Entry 8WL2 (electron microscopy, 3.40 A resolution); this record covers chains 2 and 7 of the 213 polymer chains in the assembly.

# Chain 2 (and 7)
Name: Flagellar basal-body rod protein FlgG
Source organism: Salmonella enterica subsp. enterica serovar Typhimurium str. LT2
Notes: chain 7 of this document is another copy of the same molecule, construct and numbering; everything in this record applies to it too
Reference sequence: P0A1J3 (FLGG_SALTY); numbering as in UniProt (aligned over 1-260)
Amino-acid sequence (260 residues; row label = number of the first residue in the row):
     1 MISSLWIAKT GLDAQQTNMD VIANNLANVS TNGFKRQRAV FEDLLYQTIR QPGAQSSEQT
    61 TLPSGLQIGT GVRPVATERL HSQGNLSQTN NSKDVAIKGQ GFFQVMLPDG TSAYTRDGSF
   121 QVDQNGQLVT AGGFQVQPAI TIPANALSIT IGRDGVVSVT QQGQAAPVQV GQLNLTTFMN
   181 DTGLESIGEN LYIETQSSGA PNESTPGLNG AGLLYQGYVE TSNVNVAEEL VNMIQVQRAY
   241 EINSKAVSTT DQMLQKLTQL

# Interface between chain 2 and chain 7
Contacting residue pairs (100):
  Gln16(2) - Ile2(7)
  Gln16(2) - Ser3(7)  hydrogen bond
  Gln16(2) - Met253(7)
  Thr17(2) - Ile68(7)
  Met19(2) - Ser4(7)
  Met19(2) - Ala246(7)
  Met19(2) - Thr250(7)
  Met19(2) - Met253(7)  hydrophobic
  Asp20(2) - Ser3(7)  hydrogen bond
  Asp20(2) - Ser4(7)  hydrogen bond (side chain-backbone)
  Asp20(2) - Ile7(7)
  Ala23(2) - Ser4(7)
  Ala23(2) - Ile7(7)
  Asn24(2) - Ile7(7)
  Asn24(2) - Tyr46(7)
  Asn24(2) - Gly69(7)
  Asn24(2) - Thr70(7)
  Leu26(2) - Ile242(7)  hydrophobic
  Leu26(2) - Asn243(7)
  Ala27(2) - Ile7(7)
  Ala27(2) - Val72(7)
  Asn28(2) - Asp43(7)  hydrogen bond
  Asn28(2) - Gly71(7)
  Asn28(2) - Val72(7)
  Val29(2) - Gln15(7)
  Ser30(2) - Gln15(7)
  Ser30(2) - Asn18(7)
  Ser30(2) - Phe41(7)
  Thr31(2) - Phe41(7)
  Thr31(2) - Val72(7)
  Phe34(2) - Asp43(7)
  Phe34(2) - Tyr46(7)
  Gln37(2) - Tyr46(7)
  Gln37(2) - Gln67(7)  hydrogen bond (side chain-backbone)
  Arg73(2) - Arg50(7)
  Pro74(2) - Leu66(7)  hydrophobic
  Val75(2) - Arg50(7)  hydrogen bond (backbone-side chain)
  Ala76(2) - Ser64(7)
  Ala76(2) - Leu66(7)
  Thr77(2) - Ser64(7)
  Thr77(2) - Gly65(7)
  Thr77(2) - Leu66(7)
  Thr77(2) - Gln67(7)
  Glu78(2) - Ser64(7)
  Thr89(2) - Arg36(7)  hydrogen bond (backbone-side chain)
  Asn90(2) - Leu80(7)
  Asn91(2) - Arg38(7)
  Asn91(2) - Leu80(7)
  Asp94(2) - Arg38(7)  salt bridge
  Ser119(2) - Glu78(7)  hydrogen bond
  Gln121(2) - Glu78(7)  hydrogen bond
  Val122(2) - Asn180(7)  hydrogen bond (backbone-side chain)
  Asp123(2) - Asn180(7)
  Gln124(2) - Met179(7)
  Gln124(2) - Gln196(7)
  Gln124(2) - Ser197(7)
  Gln124(2) - Gly199(7)
  Ala131(2) - Val40(7)  hydrophobic
  Ala131(2) - Val75(7)
  Ala144(2) - Met179(7)  hydrophobic
  Asn145(2) - Asn209(7)  hydrogen bond
  Ala146(2) - Gln100(7)  hydrogen bond (backbone-side chain)
  Gln162(2) - Gly207(7)
  Gln162(2) - Leu208(7)
  Gln162(2) - Asn209(7)
  Gln162(2) - Gly210(7)
  Thr182(2) - Ser64(7)
  Glu185(2) - Gln51(7)  hydrogen bond
  Glu185(2) - Pro52(7)
  Glu185(2) - Gln67(7)
  Ser186(2) - Tyr46(7)
  Ser186(2) - Gln67(7)
  Gly188(2) - Asp43(7)
  Gly188(2) - Leu44(7)
  Gly188(2) - Tyr46(7)
  Glu189(2) - Glu42(7)
  Glu189(2) - Asp43(7)  hydrogen bond (backbone-backbone)
  Asn190(2) - Phe41(7)
  Asn190(2) - Glu42(7)
  Asn190(2) - Asp43(7)  hydrogen bond (side chain-backbone)
  Thr195(2) - Pro52(7)
  Gln196(2) - Gly53(7)  hydrogen bond (side chain-backbone)
  Gln196(2) - Gln55(7)  hydrogen bond
  Gln196(2) - Thr61(7)
  Ser197(2) - Gly53(7)
  Ser197(2) - Pro63(7)
  Val226(2) - Ile242(7)  hydrophobic
  Leu230(2) - Ile242(7)  hydrophobic
  Met233(2) - Lys245(7)
  Met233(2) - Thr249(7)
  Gln237(2) - Thr249(7)
  Gln237(2) - Gln252(7)
  Tyr240(2) - Met253(7)
  Tyr240(2) - Leu257(7)
  Glu241(2) - Lys256(7)  hydrogen bond (backbone-side chain)
  Ser244(2) - Lys256(7)  hydrogen bond
  Ser244(2) - Leu260(7)
  Lys245(2) - Lys256(7)
  Val247(2) - Leu260(7)  hydrophobic
  Ser248(2) - Leu260(7)
Interface residues without a listed pair, chain 2 (59 interface residues in all): Gly126, Gly132, Ile142, Asn180, Gly183, Val236
Interface residues without a listed pair, chain 7 (60 interface residues in all): Gly11, Ala54, Leu62, Ala76, Thr177, Ala239

# Summary
Chain 2 and chain 7 form an interface of 59 and 60 residues respectively; the contacts include 19 hydrogen
bonds and 1 salt bridge. Polar contacts include Asp94(2)-Arg38(7), Gln16(2)-Ser3(7) and Asp20(2)-Ser3(7).
Chain 2 and chain 7 are both Flagellar basal-body rod protein FlgG (Salmonella enterica subsp. enterica
serovar Typhimurium str. LT2); the structure, Cryo-EM structure of the membrane-anchored part of the flagellar
motor-hook complex in the CW state, was determined by electron microscopy, deposited together with 8WHT, 8WIW,
8WK3, 8WK4, 8WKI, 8WKK and 11 further entries.
